PDB entry 1J0I | X-ray diffraction, 2.40 A resolution | chains A and B

[Chain A (and B)]
Molecule: neopullulanase
Organism: Geobacillus stearothermophilus
Notes: EC 3.2.1.135; chain B of this document is another copy of the same molecule, construct and numbering; everything in this record applies to it too
Reference sequence: P38940 (NEPU_BACST); numbering as in UniProt (aligned over 1-588)
Chain sequence (588 residues; numbered 1 to 588; the number before each row is that of its first residue):
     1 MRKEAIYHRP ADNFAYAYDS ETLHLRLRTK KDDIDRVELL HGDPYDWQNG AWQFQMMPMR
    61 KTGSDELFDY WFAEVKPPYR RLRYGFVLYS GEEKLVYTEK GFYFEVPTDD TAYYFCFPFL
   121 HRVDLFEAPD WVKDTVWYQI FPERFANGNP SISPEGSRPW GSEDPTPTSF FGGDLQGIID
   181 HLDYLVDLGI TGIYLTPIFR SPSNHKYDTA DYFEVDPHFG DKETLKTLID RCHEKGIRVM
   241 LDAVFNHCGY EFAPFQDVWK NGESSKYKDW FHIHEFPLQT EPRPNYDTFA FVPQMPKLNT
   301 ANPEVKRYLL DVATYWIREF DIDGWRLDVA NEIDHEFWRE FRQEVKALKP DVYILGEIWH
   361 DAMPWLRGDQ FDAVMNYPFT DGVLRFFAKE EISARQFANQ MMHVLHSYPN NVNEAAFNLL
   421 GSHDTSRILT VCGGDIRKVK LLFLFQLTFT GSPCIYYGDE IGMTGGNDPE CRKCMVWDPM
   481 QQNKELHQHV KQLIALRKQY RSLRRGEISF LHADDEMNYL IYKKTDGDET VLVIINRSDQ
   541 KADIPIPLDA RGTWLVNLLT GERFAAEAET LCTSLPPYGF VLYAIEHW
Swiss-Prot annotation at these positions:
  - active site: Asp328 (Nucleophile), Glu357 (Proton donor)
  - binding site (Ca(2+)): Asn147, Asn149, Ser153, Gly172, Asp174
  - binding site (substrate): His247, Arg326, His423, Asp424, Asp468, Arg472
  - site: Asp424 (Transition state stabilizer)

[How chain A and chain B interact]
Pairs across the interface (101):
  Arg2(A) - Arg2(B)
  Arg2(A) - Lys30(B)
  Lys3(A) - Leu67(B)
  Glu4(A) - Glu4(B)
  Glu4(A) - Ala5(B)
  Glu4(A) - Arg28(B)
  Glu4(A) - Phe68(B)
  Ala5(A) - Glu4(B)
  Tyr7(A) - Arg28(B)
  Arg9(A) - Asn13(B)  hydrogen bond
  Arg9(A) - Asp361(B)  salt bridge
  Arg9(A) - Met363(B)
  Arg9(A) - Ser407(B)  hydrogen bond (side chain-backbone)
  Asp12(A) - Asp12(B)
  Asn13(A) - Arg9(B)  hydrogen bond
  Arg28(A) - Glu4(B)  hydrogen bond (side chain-backbone)
  Arg28(A) - Tyr7(B)
  Arg28(A) - Arg28(B)
  Lys30(A) - Arg2(B)
  Lys30(A) - Glu4(B)
  Asp43(A) - Phe291(B)
  Tyr45(A) - Phe289(B)
  Tyr45(A) - Ala290(B)  hydrophobic
  Tyr45(A) - Phe291(B)
  Tyr45(A) - Glu332(B)  hydrogen bond
  Asp46(A) - Arg283(B)  salt bridge
  Leu67(A) - Lys3(B)
  Leu67(A) - Glu4(B)
  Phe68(A) - Glu4(B)
  Tyr79(A) - Arg283(B)  hydrogen bond
  Tyr79(A) - Phe291(B)  hydrophobic
  Arg80(A) - His272(B)  hydrogen bond
  Arg80(A) - His274(B)
  Arg80(A) - Asp287(B)  salt bridge
  Arg81(A) - Thr288(B)
  Arg81(A) - Ala290(B)  hydrogen bond (side chain-backbone)
  Arg81(A) - Phe291(B)
  Arg83(A) - His360(B)
  Glu99(A) - His360(B)
  Glu99(A) - Asp361(B)  hydrogen bond (side chain-backbone)
  Lys100(A) - Asp381(B)  salt bridge
  Phe102(A) - Leu67(B)  hydrophobic
  Cys116(A) - His360(B)
  Pro118(A) - Asn331(B)
  Pro118(A) - Glu332(B)
  Pro118(A) - Trp365(B)  hydrophobic
  Phe119(A) - Lys297(B)
  Phe119(A) - Glu332(B)
  His121(A) - Glu332(B)  hydrogen bond (side chain-backbone)
  His121(A) - Ile333(B)
  His121(A) - Asp334(B)
  Val123(A) - Ala301(B)  hydrophobic
  Val123(A) - Glu336(B)
  Asp124(A) - Asp334(B)
  Asp124(A) - His335(B)  hydrogen bond (side chain-backbone)
  Asp124(A) - Glu336(B)  hydrogen bond (side chain-backbone)
  His272(A) - Arg80(B)  hydrogen bond
  Asp287(A) - Tyr79(B)
  Asp287(A) - Arg80(B)  salt bridge
  Thr288(A) - Arg81(B)  hydrogen bond (backbone-side chain)
  Phe289(A) - Tyr45(B)  hydrophobic
  Ala290(A) - Tyr45(B)  hydrophobic
  Ala290(A) - Gln48(B)
  Ala290(A) - Arg81(B)  hydrogen bond (backbone-side chain)
  Phe291(A) - Asp43(B)
  Phe291(A) - Tyr45(B)
  Phe291(A) - Gln48(B)  hydrogen bond (backbone-side chain)
  Phe291(A) - Asn49(B)
  Phe291(A) - Tyr79(B)  hydrophobic
  Phe291(A) - Arg81(B)
  Val292(A) - Gln48(B)
  Lys297(A) - Phe119(B)
  Asn331(A) - Pro118(B)
  Glu332(A) - Tyr45(B)  hydrogen bond
  Glu332(A) - Phe119(B)
  Glu332(A) - His121(B)  hydrogen bond (backbone-side chain)
  Ile333(A) - His121(B)
  Asp334(A) - His121(B)  hydrogen bond (backbone-side chain)
  Asp334(A) - Val123(B)
  Asp334(A) - Asp124(B)
  His335(A) - Asp124(B)  hydrogen bond (backbone-side chain)
  Glu336(A) - Val123(B)
  Glu336(A) - Asp124(B)  hydrogen bond (backbone-side chain)
  Arg339(A) - Arg339(B)
  Arg339(A) - Asp369(B)  salt bridge
  His360(A) - Arg83(B)  hydrogen bond
  His360(A) - Glu99(B)
  His360(A) - Cys116(B)
  His360(A) - Pro118(B)
  Asp361(A) - Arg9(B)  salt bridge
  Asp361(A) - Glu99(B)  hydrogen bond (backbone-side chain)
  Met363(A) - Arg9(B)
  Trp365(A) - Pro118(B)  hydrophobic
  Arg367(A) - Asp12(B)  salt bridge
  Arg367(A) - Arg367(B)
  Asp369(A) - Arg339(B)  salt bridge
  Asp381(A) - Lys100(B)
  Asp381(A) - Thr111(B)
  Arg385(A) - Thr111(B)
  Arg385(A) - Tyr113(B)
  Ser407(A) - Arg9(B)  hydrogen bond (backbone-side chain)
Other interface residues (no listed pair), chain A (62 interface residues in all): Pro10, Ala11, Arg283, Ala301, Val329, Pro364, Pro378, Gln400, His403, Tyr408
Other interface residues (no listed pair), chain B (62 interface residues in all): Pro10, Ala11, Asp46, Phe102, Asp109, Pro364, Tyr408

[In short]
The chain A/chain B interface involves 62 residues from each chain, with 24 hydrogen bonds and 9 salt bridges.
Polar pairs include Arg9(A)-Asp361(B), Asp46(A)-Arg283(B) and Arg80(A)-Asp287(B). From UniProt: active-site
residues Asp328(A) and Glu357(A), 5 Ca2+-binding residues and 6 substrate-binding residues on chain A.
Chain A and chain B are both neopullulanase (Geobacillus stearothermophilus); the structure, Crystal structure
of neopullulanase complex with panose, was determined by X-ray diffraction together with 1J0H, 1J0J and 1J0K
from the same study.
